8H8Y - chains A and B of the 4 polymer chains in the assembly; structure by X-ray diffraction, 1.55 A resolution.

== Chain A (and B) ==
Name: alpha/beta hydrolase
Organism: Acidimicrobiia bacterium
Notes: chain B of this document is another copy of the same molecule, construct and numbering; everything in this record applies to it too
Sequence (246 residues; row label = number of the first residue in the row):
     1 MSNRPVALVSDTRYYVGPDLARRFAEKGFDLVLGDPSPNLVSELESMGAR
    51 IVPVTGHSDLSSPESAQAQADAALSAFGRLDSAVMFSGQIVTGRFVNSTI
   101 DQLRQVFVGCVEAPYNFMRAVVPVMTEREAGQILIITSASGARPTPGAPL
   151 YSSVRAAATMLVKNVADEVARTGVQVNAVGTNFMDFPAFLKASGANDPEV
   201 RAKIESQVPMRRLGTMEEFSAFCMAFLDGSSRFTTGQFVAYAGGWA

== How chain A and chain B interact ==
Contacting residue pairs - 70 pairs, chain A then chain B:
  Arg94(A) - Glu168(B)  salt bridge
  Arg94(A) - Arg171(B)
  Phe95(A) - Tyr115(B)  hydrophobic
  Phe95(A) - Met118(B)  hydrophobic
  Phe95(A) - Arg119(B)
  Phe95(A) - Val165(B)  hydrophobic
  Phe95(A) - Glu168(B)  hydrogen bond (backbone-side chain)
  Val96(A) - Arg119(B)  hydrogen bond (backbone-side chain)
  Val96(A) - Val122(B)  hydrophobic
  Val96(A) - Pro123(B)  hydrophobic
  Ser98(A) - Tyr115(B)  hydrogen bond
  Ser98(A) - Arg119(B)  hydrogen bond (backbone-side chain)
  Thr99(A) - Tyr115(B)  hydrogen bond (backbone-side chain)
  Ile100(A) - Glu112(B)
  Ile100(A) - Tyr115(B)  hydrogen bond (backbone-side chain)
  Ile100(A) - Asn116(B)
  Leu103(A) - Phe107(B)  hydrophobic
  Leu103(A) - Tyr115(B)  hydrophobic
  Arg104(A) - Glu112(B)  salt bridge
  Phe107(A) - Leu103(B)  hydrophobic
  Phe107(A) - Phe107(B)  hydrophobic
  Glu112(A) - Ile100(B)
  Glu112(A) - Arg104(B)  salt bridge
  Tyr115(A) - Phe95(B)  hydrophobic
  Tyr115(A) - Ser98(B)  hydrogen bond
  Tyr115(A) - Thr99(B)  hydrogen bond (side chain-backbone)
  Tyr115(A) - Ile100(B)
  Tyr115(A) - Leu103(B)  hydrophobic
  Asn116(A) - Ile100(B)
  Met118(A) - Phe95(B)  hydrophobic
  Arg119(A) - Phe95(B)
  Arg119(A) - Val96(B)  hydrogen bond (side chain-backbone)
  Arg119(A) - Asn97(B)
  Arg119(A) - Ser98(B)  hydrogen bond (side chain-backbone)
  Val122(A) - Val96(B)  hydrophobic
  Gly141(A) - Met160(B)
  Arg143(A) - Met160(B)
  Pro144(A) - Met160(B)
  Pro144(A) - Lys163(B)
  Pro144(A) - Asn164(B)
  Thr145(A) - Asn164(B)  hydrogen bond (backbone-side chain)
  Pro149(A) - Leu161(B)
  Pro149(A) - Asn164(B)
  Pro149(A) - Glu168(B)
  Ser152(A) - Met160(B)
  Ser152(A) - Asn164(B)  hydrogen bond
  Ser153(A) - Ala157(B)  hydrogen bond (side chain-backbone)
  Ser153(A) - Met160(B)
  Ser153(A) - Leu161(B)
  Ala156(A) - Met160(B)  hydrophobic
  Ala157(A) - Ser153(B)  hydrogen bond (backbone-side chain)
  Ala157(A) - Ala157(B)  hydrophobic
  Met160(A) - Gly141(B)
  Met160(A) - Ala142(B)
  Met160(A) - Arg143(B)
  Met160(A) - Pro144(B)
  Met160(A) - Ser152(B)
  Met160(A) - Ser153(B)
  Met160(A) - Ala156(B)  hydrophobic
  Leu161(A) - Ser153(B)
  Lys163(A) - Pro144(B)
  Asn164(A) - Pro144(B)
  Asn164(A) - Thr145(B)  hydrogen bond (side chain-backbone)
  Asn164(A) - Pro149(B)
  Asn164(A) - Ser152(B)  hydrogen bond
  Val165(A) - Phe95(B)  hydrophobic
  Glu168(A) - Arg94(B)
  Glu168(A) - Phe95(B)  hydrogen bond (side chain-backbone)
  Glu168(A) - Val96(B)  hydrogen bond (side chain-backbone)
  Arg171(A) - Arg94(B)
Also at the interface, not in a pair above, chain A (38 interface residues in all): Pro63, Val111, Ala142, Ala148, Leu150, Asp167, Val169
Also at the interface, not in a pair above, chain B (42 interface residues in all): Pro63, Val111, Pro146, Ala148, Leu150, Val154, Ala158, Asp167

== Overview ==
Chain A and chain B form an interface of 38 and 42 residues respectively; the contacts include 18 hydrogen
bonds and 3 salt bridges. Polar contacts include Arg94(A)-Glu168(B), Arg104(A)-Glu112(B) and
Phe95(A)-Glu168(B).
Both chains are alpha/beta hydrolase (Acidimicrobiia bacterium). Entry 8H8Y (Crystal structure of AbHheG from
Acidimicrobiia bacterium) was determined by X-ray diffraction together with 8HQP from the same study.
